PDB entry 1BII | X-ray diffraction, 2.40 A resolution | chains A and P of the 3 polymer chains in the assembly

# Chain A
Name: MHC class I H-2DD
From: Mus musculus
Notes: fragment: heavy chain, extracellular domains
UniProt: P01900 (HA12_MOUSE); residues -23 to 341 here correspond to UniProt positions 1-365 (UniProt number = residue number + 24)
Amino-acid sequence (365 residues; row label = number of the first residue in the row; numbers below 1 keep their minus sign (Met-23 is residue -23)):
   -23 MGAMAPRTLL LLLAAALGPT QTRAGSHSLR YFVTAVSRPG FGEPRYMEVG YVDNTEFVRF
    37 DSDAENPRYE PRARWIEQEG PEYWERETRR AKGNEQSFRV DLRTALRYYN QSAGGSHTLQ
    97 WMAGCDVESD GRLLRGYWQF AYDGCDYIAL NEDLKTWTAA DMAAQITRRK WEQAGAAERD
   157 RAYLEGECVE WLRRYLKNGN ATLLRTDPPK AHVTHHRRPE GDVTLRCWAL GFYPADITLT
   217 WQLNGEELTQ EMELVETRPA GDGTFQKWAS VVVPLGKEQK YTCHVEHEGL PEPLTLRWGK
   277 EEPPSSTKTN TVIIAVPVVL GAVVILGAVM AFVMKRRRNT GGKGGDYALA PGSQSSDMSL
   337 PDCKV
Disordered / not traced: -23 to 0, 275-341
Disulfides: Cys101-Cys164, Cys203-Cys259
Curated features (UniProtKB/Swiss-Prot):
  - region: Gly275 to Thr287 (Connecting peptide)
  - modified residue (Phosphoserine): Ser332, Ser335
  - glycosylation (N-linked (GlcNAc...) asparagine): Asn86, Asn176
Reported in the primary citation:
  - post-translational modification sites: Asn176 (citing earlier work)
  - binding site for Decameric peptide (chain P): Tyr7, Arg62, Glu63, Arg66, Asn70, Phe74, Asp77, Tyr84, Trp97, Ala99, Trp114, Phe116, Tyr123, Thr143, Lys146, Trp147, Ala152, Arg155, Tyr159, Glu163, Trp167, Tyr171
  - specificity-determining residues: Arg66, Trp97, Trp114

# Chain P
Name: Decameric peptide
Amino-acid sequence (10 residues; each row starts with the number of its first residue):
   401 RGPGRAFVTI

# How chain A and chain P interact
Contacting residue pairs (45; chain A residue first):
  Leu5(A) - Arg401(P)
  Tyr7(A) - Arg401(P)  hydrogen bond (side chain-backbone)
  Tyr7(A) - Gly402(P)  hydrogen bond (side chain-backbone)
  Tyr7(A) - Pro403(P)
  Tyr59(A) - Arg401(P)
  Arg62(A) - Arg401(P)
  Glu63(A) - Arg401(P)  salt bridge
  Glu63(A) - Gly402(P)  hydrogen bond (side chain-backbone)
  Arg66(A) - Gly402(P)
  Arg66(A) - Pro403(P)  hydrogen bond (side chain-backbone)
  Gly69(A) - Phe407(P)
  Asn70(A) - Pro403(P)  hydrogen bond (side chain-backbone)
  Asn70(A) - Gly404(P)
  Asn70(A) - Arg405(P)  hydrogen bond (side chain-backbone)
  Ser73(A) - Arg405(P)
  Ser73(A) - Phe407(P)
  Ser73(A) - Thr409(P)
  Phe74(A) - Arg405(P)
  Val76(A) - Thr409(P)
  Asp77(A) - Arg405(P)  salt bridge
  Asp77(A) - Thr409(P)
  Asp77(A) - Ile410(P)  hydrogen bond (side chain-backbone)
  Thr80(A) - Ile410(P)
  Ala81(A) - Ile410(P)
  Tyr84(A) - Ile410(P)  hydrogen bond (side chain-backbone)
  Trp97(A) - Pro403(P)  hydrophobic
  Trp97(A) - Arg405(P)
  Ala99(A) - Pro403(P)  hydrophobic
  Trp114(A) - Pro403(P)  hydrophobic
  Trp114(A) - Gly404(P)
  Phe116(A) - Arg405(P)
  Tyr123(A) - Ile410(P)
  Thr143(A) - Ile410(P)  hydrogen bond (side chain-backbone)
  Lys146(A) - Ile410(P)  hydrogen bond (side chain-backbone)
  Trp147(A) - Arg405(P)
  Trp147(A) - Val408(P)
  Trp147(A) - Thr409(P)  hydrogen bond (side chain-backbone)
  Arg155(A) - Gly404(P)  hydrogen bond (side chain-backbone)
  Arg155(A) - Ala406(P)
  Tyr159(A) - Arg401(P)  hydrogen bond (side chain-backbone)
  Tyr159(A) - Gly402(P)
  Tyr159(A) - Pro403(P)
  Glu163(A) - Arg401(P)  salt bridge
  Trp167(A) - Arg401(P)
  Tyr171(A) - Arg401(P)  hydrogen bond (side chain-backbone)
Interface residues without a listed pair, chain A (29 interface residues in all): Ala152
From the paper, about this interface:
  - residue pairs: Tyr7(A)-Arg401(P), Tyr7(A)-Pro403(P) (hydrophobic contact), Arg62(A)-Arg401(P), Glu63(A)-Gly402(P), Arg66(A)-Pro403(P) (hydrogen bond), Gly69(A)-Phe407(P), Asn70(A)-Pro403(P) (hydrogen bond), Asn70(A)-Arg405(P), Ser73(A)-Phe407(P), Phe74(A)-Arg405(P), Asp77(A)-Arg405(P), Asp77(A)-Ile410(P), Tyr84(A)-Ile410(P) (hydrogen bond), Trp97(A)-Pro403(P) (hydrophobic contact), Trp97(A)-Arg405(P), Ala99(A)-Pro403(P) (hydrophobic contact), Trp114(A)-Pro403(P) (hydrophobic contact), Phe116(A)-Arg405(P), Tyr123(A)-Ile410(P) (hydrophobic contact), Thr143(A)-Ile410(P) (hydrogen bond), Lys146(A)-Ile410(P), Trp147(A)-Arg405(P), Trp147(A)-Val408(P), Trp147(A)-Thr409(P), Trp147(A)-Ile410(P) (hydrophobic contact), Ala152(A)-Val408(P), Arg155(A)-Gly404(P), Arg155(A)-Ala406(P) (hydrophobic contact), Tyr159(A)-Arg401(P), Tyr159(A)-Pro403(P), Glu163(A)-Arg401(P), Trp167(A)-Arg401(P), Tyr171(A)-Arg401(P)

# In short
29 residues of chain A face 10 of chain P across their interface, with 14 hydrogen bonds and 3 salt bridges.
Polar pairs include Glu63(A)-Arg401(P), Asp77(A)-Arg405(P) and Glu163(A)-Arg401(P). The paper describes
contacts between Tyr7(A) and Arg401(P), Arg62(A) and Arg401(P) and Glu63(A) and Gly402(P) among others;
hydrophobic contacts between Tyr7(A) and Pro403(P), Trp97(A) and Pro403(P) and Ala99(A) and Pro403(P) among
others; hydrogen bonds between Arg66(A) and Pro403(P), Asn70(A) and Pro403(P) and Tyr84(A) and Ile410(P) among
others. From the paper: a binding site for Decameric peptide (chain P) at Tyr7(A), Arg62(A) and Glu63(A) among
others; specificity determinants Arg66(A), Trp97(A) and Trp114(A).
Chain A is MHC class I H-2DD (Mus musculus) and chain P is Decameric peptide; the structure, The crystal
structure of H-2DD MHC class I in complex with the HIV-1 derived peptide P18-110, was determined by X-ray
diffraction.
